1O1O - chains A and D of the 4 polymer chains in the assembly; structure by X-ray diffraction, 1.80 A resolution.

[Chain A]
Molecule: Hemoglobin Alpha chain
From: Homo sapiens
Reference sequence: P69905 (HBA_HUMAN); residue numbers follow UniProt; this construct covers 1-141
Amino-acid sequence (141 residues; each row starts with the number of its first residue):
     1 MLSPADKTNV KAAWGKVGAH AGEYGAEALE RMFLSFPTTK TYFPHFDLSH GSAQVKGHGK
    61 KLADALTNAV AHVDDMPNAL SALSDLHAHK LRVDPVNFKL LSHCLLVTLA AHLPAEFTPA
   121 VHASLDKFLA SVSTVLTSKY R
Sequence notes: engineered mutation Met-1 (Val in P69905), Leu-62 (Val in P69905)
Bound ions: heme Fe near His-87 (its only coordinating residue here)
Residues lining bound ligands: heme (HEM): Met-32, Thr-39, Tyr-42, Phe-43, His-45, Phe-46, His-58, Lys-61, Leu-62, Ala-65, Leu-66, Leu-83, Leu-86, His-87, Leu-91, Val-93, Asn-97, Phe-98, Leu-101, Val-132, Leu-136
UniProt features mapped onto this chain:
  - site: Lys-61 (Not glycated)
  - natural variant: Asp-6 (A6D: In J-Toronto; this construct carries the variant), Ala-13 (A13D: In J-Paris 1/J-Aljezur), Glu-27 (A27E: In Shenyang; this construct carries the variant), Lys-61 (K61N: In Zambia; deletion: In Clinic), Asp-64 (A64D: In Pontoise; this construct carries the variant), Asp-75 (D75A: In Lille; D75G: In Chapel Hill; D75N: In G-Pest), Ala-111 (A111D: In Petah Tikva)

[Chain D]
Molecule: Hemoglobin beta chain
From: Homo sapiens
Reference sequence: P68871 (HBB_HUMAN); numbering as in UniProt (aligned over 1-146)
Amino-acid sequence (146 residues; row label = number of the first residue in the row):
     1 MHLTPEEKSA VTALWGKVNV DEVGGEALGR LLVVYPWTQR FFESFGDLST PDAVMGNPKV
    61 KAHGKKLLGA FSDGLAHLDN LKGTFATLSE LHCDKLHVDP ENFRLLGNVL VCVLAHHFGK
   121 EFTPPVQAAY QKVVAGVANA LAHKYH
Sequence notes: engineered mutation Met-1 (Val in P68871), Leu-67 (Val in P68871)
Bound ions: heme Fe near His-92 (its only coordinating residue here)
Residues lining bound ligands: heme (HEM): Leu-31, Thr-38, Phe-41, Phe-42, Phe-45, His-63, Lys-66, Leu-67, Ala-70, Phe-71, Phe-85, Leu-88, Leu-91, His-92, Leu-96, Val-98, Asn-102, Phe-103, Leu-106, Val-137, Leu-141
UniProt features mapped onto this chain:
  - natural variant: Leu-3 (H3L: In Graz; this construct carries the variant), Glu-7 (E7A: In G-Makassar; E7K: In Hb C; E7Q: In Machida; E7V: In SKCA), Lys-8 (E8K: In G-Siriraj; this construct carries the variant), Val-11 (A11V: In Iraq-Halabja; this construct carries the variant), Gly-16 (W16G: In Randwick; this construct carries the variant), Val-23 (E23V: In D-Granada; this construct carries the variant), Gly-24 (V24G: In Miyashiro; this construct carries the variant), Gly-25 (G25D: In Moscva; G25R: In Riverdale-Bronx; G25V: In Savannah), Leu-32 (L32P: In Yokohama), Val-33 (L33V: In Muscat; this construct carries the variant), Arg-40 (Q40R: In Tianshui; this construct carries the variant), Phe-42 (F42Y: In Mequon; deletion: In Bruxelles), 11 further natural variant entries in UniProt

[Interface between chain A and chain D]
Pairs across the interface (27; chain A residue first):
  Pro-37(A) with His-146(D)
  Thr-38(A) with Pro-100(D)
  Lys-40(A) with His-146(D), hydrogen bond (side chain-backbone)
  Thr-41(A) with His-97(D); Asp-99(D); Tyr-145(D)
  Tyr-42(A) with Arg-40(D); Asp-99(D), hydrogen bond
  Pro-44(A) with His-97(D)
  Leu-91(A) with Arg-40(D), hydrogen bond (backbone-side chain)
  Arg-92(A) with Trp-37(D); Gln-39(D); Arg-40(D), hydrogen bond (backbone-side chain); Glu-43(D), salt bridge
  Asp-94(A) with Trp-37(D), hydrogen bond; Asp-99(D); Glu-101(D); Leu-105(D)
  Pro-95(A) with Trp-37(D)
  Val-96(A) with Glu-101(D)
  Asn-97(A) with Asp-99(D), hydrogen bond
  Tyr-140(A) with Pro-36(D); Trp-37(D), hydrophobic
  Arg-141(A) with Val-34(D), hydrogen bond (side chain-backbone); Tyr-35(D); Pro-36(D); Trp-37(D)
Interface residues without a listed pair, chain D (15 interface residues in all): Val-98

[Summary]
14 residues of chain A face 15 of chain D across their interface; the contacts include 7 hydrogen bonds and 1
salt bridge. Among the polar pairs are Arg-92(A)/Glu-43(D), Lys-40(A)/His-146(D) and Tyr-42(A)/Asp-99(D).
Bound to chain A: heme. Bound to chain D: heme.
Chain A is Hemoglobin Alpha chain and chain D is Hemoglobin beta chain, both from Homo sapiens; the structure,
Deoxy hemoglobin (A,C:V1M,V62L; B,D:V1M,V67L), was determined by X-ray diffraction (same publication as 1O1I,
1O1J, 1O1K, 1O1L, 1O1M, 1O1N and 1O1P).
